7FJE - chains e and g of the 8 polymer chains in the assembly; structure by electron microscopy, 3.00 A resolution.

Chain e:
Name: T-cell surface glycoprotein CD3 epsilon chain
Organism: Homo sapiens
UniProt: P07766 (CD3E_HUMAN); residue numbers follow UniProt; this construct covers 1-207
Amino-acid sequence (207 residues; each row starts with the number of its first residue):
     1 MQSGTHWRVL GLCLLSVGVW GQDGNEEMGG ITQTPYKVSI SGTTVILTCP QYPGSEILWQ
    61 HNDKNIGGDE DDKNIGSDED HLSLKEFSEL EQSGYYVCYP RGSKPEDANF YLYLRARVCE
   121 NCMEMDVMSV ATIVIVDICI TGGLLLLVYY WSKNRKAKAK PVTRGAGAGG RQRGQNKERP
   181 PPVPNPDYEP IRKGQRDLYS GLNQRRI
Disordered / not traced: 1-32, 156-207
Disulfides: Cys49-Cys98

Chain g:
Name: T-cell surface glycoprotein CD3 gamma chain
Organism: Homo sapiens
UniProt: P09693 (CD3G_HUMAN); residues 1-182 here = UniProt positions 1-182
Amino-acid sequence (182 residues; numbered 1 to 182; the number before each row is that of its first residue):
     1 MEQGKGLAVL ILAIILLQGT LAQSIKGNHL VKVYDYQEDG SVLLTCDAEA KNITWFKDGK
    61 MIGFLTEDKK KWNLGSNAKD PRGMYQCKGS QNKSKPLQVY YRMCQNCIEL NAATISGFLF
   121 AEIVSIFVLA VGVYFIAGQD GVRQSRASDK QTLLPNDQLY QPLKDREDDQ YSHLQGNQLR
   181 RN
Disordered / not traced: 1-25, 139-182
Disulfides: Cys46-Cys87, Cys104-Cys107

Chain e / chain g interface:
Pairs across the interface (8):
  Asp72(e) with Thr66(g)
  Glu89(e) with Asp39(g)
  Leu90(e) with Gln37(g)
  Glu91(e) with Asp68(g); Lys69(g); Lys70(g)
  Gln92(e) with Lys69(g)
  Arg117(e) with Asp39(g)
Also at the interface, not in a pair above, chain e (8 interface residues in all): Glu86, Ser88
Also at the interface, not in a pair above, chain g (9 interface residues in all): Tyr34, Leu43, Lys71

Overview:
8 residues of chain e and 9 residues of chain g are in contact.
Here chain e is T-cell surface glycoprotein CD3 epsilon chain and chain g is T-cell surface glycoprotein CD3
gamma chain, both from Homo sapiens. Entry 7FJE (Cryo-EM structure of a membrane protein(LL)) was determined
by electron microscopy, deposited together with 7FJD and 7FJF.
